Entry 8ZYS (X-ray diffraction, 2.00 A resolution); this record covers chains A and G of the 5 polymer chains in the assembly.

[Chain A]
Molecule: Heat shock factor protein 5
Organism: Homo sapiens
Reference sequence: Q4G112 (HSF5_HUMAN); residues 11-132 here = UniProt positions 11-132
Sequence (129 residues; numbered 4 to 132; the number before each row is that of its first residue):
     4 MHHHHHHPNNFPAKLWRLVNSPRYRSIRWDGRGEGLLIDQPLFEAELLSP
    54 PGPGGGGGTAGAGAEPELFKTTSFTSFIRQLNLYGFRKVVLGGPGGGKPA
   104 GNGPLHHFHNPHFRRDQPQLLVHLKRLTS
Disordered / not traced: 4-10, 54-68, 95-105, 132
Differences from the reference sequence: initiating methionine (4); expression tag (5-10)

[Chain G]
Molecule: 25-nt DNA strand
Sequence (25 nucleotides; row label = number of the first residue in the row):
     1 ACTCGCGAATATTCTAGAACGCGAC

[How chain A and chain G interact]
Pairs across the interface (10; chain A residue first):
  Lys73(A) with DT13(G), salt bridge to the phosphate
  Arg82(A) with DC6(G), base contact; DG7(G), hydrogen bond to the base; DA8(G), base contact
  Asn85(A) with DG5(G), base contact; DC6(G), phosphate contact
  Arg90(A) with DG5(G), phosphate contact; DC6(G), salt bridge to the phosphate
  Lys91(A) with DC4(G), salt bridge to the phosphate; DG5(G), hydrogen bond to the phosphate

[In short]
5 residues of chain A face 6 of chain G across their interface, with 2 hydrogen bonds and 3 salt bridges.
Polar pairs include Arg82(A)-DG7(G), Lys91(A)-DG5(G) and Lys73(A)-DT13(G).
Here chain A is Heat shock factor protein 5 (Homo sapiens) and chain G is a 25-nt DNA strand. Entry 8ZYS
(Crystal structure of HSF5 DNA-binding domain in complex with 3-site HSE DNA (25 bp)) was determined by X-ray
diffraction.
